PDB entry 8E2X | electron microscopy, 3.30 A resolution | chains C and D of the 4 polymer chains in the assembly

# Chain C
Protein: VP3
Organism: Human enterovirus 71
UniProt: G9I191 (G9I191_HE71); residues 1-242 here correspond to UniProt positions 324-565 (UniProt number = residue number + 323)
Chain sequence (242 residues; numbered 1 to 242; the number before each row is that of its first residue):
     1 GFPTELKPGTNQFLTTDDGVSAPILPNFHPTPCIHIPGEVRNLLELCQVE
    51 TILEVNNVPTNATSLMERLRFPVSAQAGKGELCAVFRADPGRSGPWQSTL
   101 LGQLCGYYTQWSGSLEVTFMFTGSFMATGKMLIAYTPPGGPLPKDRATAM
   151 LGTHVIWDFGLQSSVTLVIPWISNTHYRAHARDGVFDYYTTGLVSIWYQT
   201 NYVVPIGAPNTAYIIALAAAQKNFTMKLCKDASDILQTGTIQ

# Chain D
Protein: VP4
Organism: Human enterovirus 71
UniProt: G9I191 (G9I191_HE71); residues 1-69 here = UniProt positions 1-69
Chain sequence (69 residues; numbered 1 to 69; the number before each row is that of its first residue):
     1 MGSQVSTQRSGSHENSNSATEGSTINYTTINYYKDSYAATAGKQSLKQDP
    51 DKFANPVKDIFTEMAAPLK
Not modelled in the structure: 1-11

# How chain C and chain D interact
Pairs across the interface - 47 pairs, chain C then chain D:
  D18(C) - T40(D)
  D18(C) - A41(D)  hydrogen bond (side chain-backbone)
  D18(C) - G42(D)  hydrogen bond (side chain-backbone)
  G19(C) - T40(D)
  V20(C) - I30(D)
  V20(C) - Y32(D)  hydrophobic
  V20(C) - Y33(D)  hydrophobic
  V20(C) - A38(D)
  V20(C) - T40(D)
  S21(C) - Y33(D)
  S21(C) - A38(D)
  P23(C) - Y33(D)
  P23(C) - D35(D)
  P23(C) - Y37(D)
  P23(C) - A38(D)
  I24(C) - Y37(D)
  L25(C) - Y37(D)  hydrogen bond (backbone-side chain)
  P26(C) - K34(D)
  P26(C) - D35(D)
  N27(C) - N15(D)  hydrogen bond
  N27(C) - K34(D)
  N27(C) - D35(D)  hydrogen bond (backbone-side chain)
  F28(C) - N17(D)  hydrogen bond (backbone-side chain)
  H29(C) - N15(D)
  H29(C) - S16(D)
  H29(C) - N17(D)
  P30(C) - N17(D)
  P30(C) - S18(D)
  G38(C) - K52(D)
  G38(C) - F53(D)
  E39(C) - K52(D)  hydrogen bond (backbone-side chain)
  V40(C) - F53(D)  hydrophobic
  R41(C) - I25(D)
  R41(C) - S45(D)
  R41(C) - K47(D)
  N42(C) - Q48(D)  hydrogen bond
  L44(C) - Q48(D)
  E45(C) - Q48(D)
  E45(C) - D49(D)  hydrogen bond (side chain-backbone)
  E45(C) - P50(D)
  Q48(C) - P50(D)
  Q48(C) - A54(D)
  V49(C) - F53(D)  hydrophobic
  Q162(C) - A66(D)
  Q162(C) - P67(D)
  Q162(C) - L68(D)
  K222(C) - P50(D)
Interface residues without a listed pair, chain C (24 interface residues in all): A22
Interface residues without a listed pair, chain D (30 interface residues in all): N31, A39, Q44, D51

# In short
The interface between chain C and chain D involves 24 residues on one side and 30 on the other, with 9
hydrogen bonds. Polar pairs include D18(C)-A41(D), D18(C)-G42(D) and L25(C)-Y37(D).
Here chain C is VP3 and chain D is VP4, both from Human enterovirus 71. Entry 8E2X (Purification of
Enterovirus A71, strain 4643, WT capsid) was determined by electron microscopy (same publication as 8E2Y,
8E31, 8E38, 8E39, 8E3A, 8E3B and 8E3C).
